6RU0 - chains A and B; structure by X-ray diffraction, 2.65 A resolution.

[Chain A]
Name: Imidazole glycerol phosphate synthase subunit HisF
Organism: Thermotoga maritima
Notes: EC 4.3.2.10
UniProtKB: Q9X0C6 (HIS6_THEMA); residue numbers follow UniProt; this construct covers 1-253
Chain sequence (253 residues; row label = number of the first residue in the row):
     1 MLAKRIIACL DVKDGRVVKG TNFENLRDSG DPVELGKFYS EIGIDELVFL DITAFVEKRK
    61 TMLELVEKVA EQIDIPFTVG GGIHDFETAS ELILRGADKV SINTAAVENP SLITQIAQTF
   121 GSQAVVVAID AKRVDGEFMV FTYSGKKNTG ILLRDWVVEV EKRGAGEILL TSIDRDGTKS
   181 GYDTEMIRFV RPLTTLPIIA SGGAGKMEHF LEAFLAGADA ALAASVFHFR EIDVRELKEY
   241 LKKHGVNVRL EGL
Sequence notes: conflict Phe55 (Ser in Q9X0C6)

[Chain B]
Name: Imidazole glycerol phosphate synthase subunit HisH
Organism: Thermotoga maritima
Notes: EC 4.3.2.10, 3.5.1.2
UniProtKB: Q9X0C8 (HIS5_THEMA); residues 1-201 here = UniProt positions 1-201
Chain sequence (201 residues; each row starts with the number of its first residue):
     1 MRIGIISVGP GNIMNLYRGV KRASENFEDV SIELVESPRN DLYDLLFIPG VGHFGEGMRR
    61 LRENDLIDFV RKHVEDERYV VGVCLGMQLL FEESEEAPGV KGLSLIEGNV VKLRSRRLPH
   121 MGWNEVIFKD TFPNGYYYFV HTYRAVCEEE HVLGTTEYDG EIFPSAVRKG RILGFQFHPE
   181 KSSKIGRKLL EKVIECSLSR R
Disordered / not traced: 201
UniProt features mapped onto this chain:
  - active site: Cys84 (Nucleophile), His178, Glu180

[Interface between chain A and chain B]
Residue-residue contacts (37):
  Met1(A) with Asn124(B); Tyr136(B)
  Leu2(A) with Met121(B); Gly122(B); Trp123(B); Asn124(B); Tyr158(B), hydrophobic
  Ala3(A) with Trp123(B), hydrogen bond (backbone-backbone)
  Ser40(A) with Ser183(B)
  Glu41(A) with Lys184(B), salt bridge
  Asp45(A) with Trp123(B), hydrogen bond (backbone-side chain)
  Ala70(A) with Asn15(B); Arg18(B), hydrogen bond (backbone-side chain)
  Glu71(A) with Arg18(B); Arg22(B)
  Asp74(A) with Arg22(B); Glu180(B); Lys181(B); Ser182(B), hydrogen bond (backbone-backbone); Ser183(B), hydrogen bond (backbone-backbone)
  Ile75(A) with Lys181(B), hydrogen bond (backbone-side chain); Ser183(B)
  Pro76(A) with Tyr138(B); Lys181(B)
  Asp98(A) with Lys181(B), salt bridge
  Lys99(A) with Met121(B)
  Ser122(A) with Pro119(B)
  Gln123(A) with Pro119(B); Met121(B)
  Glu161(A) with Arg117(B), salt bridge
  Thr195(A) with Arg117(B), hydrogen bond
  Asn247(A) with Tyr136(B), hydrogen bond
  Arg249(A) with Trp123(B); Tyr136(B)
  Glu251(A) with Gly135(B); Tyr136(B), hydrogen bond (side chain-backbone); Ile185(B)
Also at the interface, not in a pair above, chain A (25 interface residues in all): Arg5, Glu46, Ile73, Phe77, Leu196
Also at the interface, not in a pair above, chain B (23 interface residues in all): Leu118, His120, Asn134, Val140

[Summary]
25 residues of chain A face 23 of chain B across their interface, with 9 hydrogen bonds and 3 salt bridges.
Polar pairs include Glu41(A)-Lys184(B), Asp98(A)-Lys181(B) and Glu161(A)-Arg117(B). Curated annotation
(UniProt) lists 3 active-site residues on chain B.
Chain A is Imidazole glycerol phosphate synthase subunit HisF and chain B is Imidazole glycerol phosphate
synthase subunit HisH, both from Thermotoga maritima; the structure, Light-Regulation of Imidazole Glycerol
Phosphate Synthase by Interference with its Allosteric Machinery through Photo-Sensitive Unnatural Amino ...,
was determined by X-ray diffraction together with 6RTZ from the same study.
